4GKJ - chains A and H of the 23 polymer chains in the assembly; structure by X-ray diffraction, 3.30 A resolution.

[Chain A]
Molecule: 16S rRNA
Source organism: Thermus thermophilus
Sequence (1513 nucleotides; each row starts with the number of its first residue; note: 4 numbers in that range are skipped by the numbering (no residue carries them; nothing is unmodelled there)):
     5 UGGAGAGUUU GAUCCUGGCU CAGGGUGAAC GCUGGCGGCG UGCCUAAGAC AUGCAAGUCG
    65 UGCGGGCCGC GGGGUUUUAC UCCGUGGUCA GCGGCGGACG GGUGAGUAAC GCGUGGGUGA
   125 CCUACCCGGA AGAGGGGGAC AACCCGGGGA AACUCGGGCU AAUCCCCCAU GUGGACCCGC
   185 CCCUUGGGGU GUGUCCAAAG GGCUUUGCCC GCUUCCGGAU GGGCCCGCGU CCCAUCAGCU
   245 AGUUGGUGGG GUAAUGGCCC ACCAAGGCGA CGACGGGUAG CCGGUCUGAG AGGAUGGCCG
   305 GCCACAGGGG CACUGAGACA CGGGCCCCAC UCCUACGGGA GGCAGCAGUU AGGAAUCUUC
   365 CGCAAUGGGC GCAAGCCUGA CGGAGCGACG CCGCUUGGAG GAAGAAGCCC UUCGGGGUGU
   425 AAACUCCUGA ACCCGGGACG AAACCCCCGA CGAGGGGACU GACGGUACCG GGGUAAUAGC
   485 GCCGGCCAAC UCCGUGCCAG CAGCCGCGGU AAUACGGAGG GCGCGAGCGU UACCCGGAUU
   545 CACUGGGCGU AAAGGGCGUG UAGGCGGCCU GGGGCGUCCC AUGUGAAAGA CCACGGCUCA
   605 ACCGUGGGGG AGCGUGGGAU ACGCUCAGGC UAGACGGUGG GAGAGGGUGG UGGAAUUCCC
   665 GGAGUAGCGG UGAAAUGCGC AGAUACCGGG AGGAACGCCG AUGGCGAAGG CAGCCACCUG
   725 GUCCACCCGU GACGCUGAGG CGCGAAAGCG UGGGGAGCAA ACCGGAUUAG AUACCCGGGU
   785 AGUCCACGCC CUAAACGAUG CGCGCUAGGU CUCUGGGUCU CCUGGGGGCC GAAGCUAACG
   845 CGUUAAGCGC GCCGCCUGGG GAGUACGGCC GCAAGGCUGA AACUCAAAGG AAUUGACGGG
   905 GGCCCGCACA AGCGGUGGAG CAUGUGGUUU AAUUCGAAGC AACGCGAAGA ACCUUACCAG
   965 GCCUUGACAU GCUAGGGAAC CCGGGUGAAA GCCUGGGGUG CCCCGCGAGG GGAGCCCUAG
  1025 CACAGGUGCU GCAUGGCCGU CGUCAGCUCG UGCCGUGAGG UGUUGGGUUA AGUCCCGCAA
  1085 CGAGCGCAAC CCCCGCCGUU AGUUGCCAGC GGUUCGGCCG GGCACUCUAA CGGGACUGCC
  1145 CGCGAAAGCG GGAGGAAGGA GGGGACGACG UCUGGUCAGC AUGGCCCUUA CGGCCUGGGC
  1205 GACACACGUG CUACAAUGCC CACUACAAAG CGAUGCCACC CGGCAACGGG GAGCUAAUCG
  1265 CAAAAAGGUG GGCCCAGUUC GGAUUGGGGU CUGCAACCCG ACCCCAUGAA GCCGGAAUCG
  1325 CUAGUAAUCG CGGAUCAGCC AUGCCGCGGU GAAUACGUUC CCGGGCCUUG UACACACCGC
  1385 CCGUCACGCC AUGGGAGCGG GCUCUACCCG AAGUCGCCGG GAGCCUACGG GCAGGCGCCG
  1445 AGGGUAGGGC CCGUGACUGG GGCGAAGUCG UAACAAGGUA GCUGUACCGG AAGGUGCGGC
  1505 UGGAUCA
  1516 CUUUCU
Differences from the reference sequence: insertion (1005, 1013, 1225-1226); conflict U1517 (C1508 in 48256), U1519 (C1510 in 48256)
Metal / ion sites: Mg2+ site 1 near U12 (its only coordinating residue here); Mg2+ site 2 near G21 (its only coordinating residue here); Mg2+ site 3 near C48 (its only coordinating residue here); Mg2+ site 4 near A53 (its only coordinating residue here); Mg2+ site 5: A109, G110, G284; Mg2+ site 6 near G115 (its only coordinating residue here); Mg2+ site 7 near G133 (its only coordinating residue here); Mg2+ site 8 near G152 (its only coordinating residue here); Mg2+ site 9 near A201 (its only coordinating residue here); Mg2+ site 10 near G246 (its only coordinating residue here); Mg2+ site 11 near G252 (its only coordinating residue here); Mg2+ site 12: G255, U256; 54 more Mg2+ sites not listed
Residues lining bound ligands: paromomycin (PAR): G1387, U1388, C1389, A1390, C1391, C1467, G1468, A1469, A1470, G1471, U1472, C1473

[Chain H]
Molecule: 30S ribosomal protein S8
Source organism: Thermus thermophilus
Reference sequence: Q5SHQ2 (RS8_THET8); numbering as in UniProt (aligned over 1-138)
Amino-acid sequence (138 residues; row label = number of the first residue in the row):
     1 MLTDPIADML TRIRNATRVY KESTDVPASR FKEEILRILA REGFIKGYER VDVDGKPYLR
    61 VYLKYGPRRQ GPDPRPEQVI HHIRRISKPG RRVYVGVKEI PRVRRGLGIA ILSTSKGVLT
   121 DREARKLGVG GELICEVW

[Interface between chain A and chain H]
Residue-residue contacts (76):
  C547(A) / Arg-91(H)  hydrogen bond to the sugar
  C569(A) / Thr-3(H)  sugar contact
  C569(A) / Pro-89(H)  phosphate contact
  C569(A) / Gly-90(H)  sugar contact
  G570(A) / Met-1(H)  hydrogen bond to the sugar
  G570(A) / Thr-3(H)  sugar contact
  G570(A) / Pro-89(H)  phosphate contact
  G570(A) / Arg-92(H)  salt bridge to the phosphate
  G571(A) / Met-1(H)  sugar contact
  G571(A) / Leu-2(H)  sugar contact
  G571(A) / Pro-5(H)  phosphate contact
  C572(A) / Ala-28(H)  sugar contact
  C572(A) / Ser-29(H)  phosphate contact
  C573(A) / Ser-29(H)  phosphate contact
  C573(A) / Arg-30(H)  hydrogen bond to the phosphate
  U574(A) / Arg-30(H)  salt bridge to the phosphate
  G580(A) / Tyr-94(H)  hydrogen bond to the base
  U581(A) / Tyr-94(H)  sugar contact
  C582(A) / Val-95(H)  sugar contact
  C582(A) / Gly-96(H)  phosphate contact
  C582(A) / Val-97(H)  phosphate contact
  C582(A) / Val-129(H)  sugar contact
  C582(A) / Gly-130(H)  hydrogen bond to the sugar
  C582(A) / Gly-131(H)  sugar contact
  C583(A) / Gly-96(H)  phosphate contact
  C583(A) / Val-97(H)  hydrogen bond to the phosphate
  C583(A) / Gly-128(H)  sugar contact
  C584(A) / Lys-98(H)  salt bridge to the phosphate
  A623(A) / Ser-115(H)  hydrogen bond to the sugar
  U624(A) / Ser-115(H)  sugar contact
  A625(A) / Phe-31(H)  sugar contact
  A625(A) / Ser-113(H)  hydrogen bond to the base
  A625(A) / Thr-114(H)  hydrogen bond to the base
  A625(A) / Ser-115(H)  base contact
  A625(A) / Gly-117(H)  sugar contact
  C626(A) / Phe-31(H)  sugar contact
  C626(A) / Ser-113(H)  hydrogen bond to the sugar
  C626(A) / Glu-132(H)  hydrogen bond to the sugar
  G627(A) / Arg-92(H)  sugar contact
  U635(A) / Lys-56(H)  phosphate contact
  A636(A) / Lys-56(H)  salt bridge to the phosphate
  A636(A) / Pro-57(H)  base contact
  G637(A) / Met-1(H)  hydrogen bond to the sugar
  A736(A) / Met-1(H)  base contact
  G738(A) / Met-1(H)  sugar contact
  G806(A) / Thr-3(H)  base contact
  C807(A) / Met-1(H)  sugar contact
  G808(A) / Leu-2(H)  sugar contact
  G808(A) / Asp-8(H)  hydrogen bond to the sugar
  G808(A) / Thr-11(H)  base contact
  G808(A) / Arg-12(H)  hydrogen bond to the sugar
  C809(A) / Arg-12(H)  sugar contact
  C809(A) / Asn-15(H)  hydrogen bond to the base
  U810(A) / Asn-15(H)  sugar contact
  U810(A) / Val-19(H)  sugar contact
  A811(A) / Lys-21(H)  salt bridge to the phosphate
  A837(A) / Arg-18(H)  sugar contact
  A837(A) / Val-19(H)  sugar contact
  A837(A) / Arg-75(H)  hydrogen bond to the phosphate
  G838(A) / Arg-75(H)  salt bridge to the phosphate
  G851(A) / Asn-15(H)  base contact
  C852(A) / Thr-11(H)  base contact
  C852(A) / Arg-14(H)  hydrogen bond to the sugar
  C852(A) / Asn-15(H)  hydrogen bond to the sugar
  G853(A) / Ala-7(H)  sugar contact
  G853(A) / Thr-11(H)  hydrogen bond to the sugar
  G853(A) / Arg-14(H)  phosphate contact
  C854(A) / Thr-3(H)  hydrogen bond to the base
  C854(A) / Asp-4(H)  sugar contact
  C854(A) / Ala-7(H)  sugar contact
  C854(A) / Lys-88(H)  salt bridge to the phosphate
  C854(A) / Pro-89(H)  sugar contact
  G855(A) / Thr-3(H)  sugar contact
  G855(A) / Lys-88(H)  phosphate contact
  G855(A) / Pro-89(H)  phosphate contact
  C856(A) / Gly-90(H)  phosphate contact
Other interface residues (no listed pair), chain A (37 interface residues in all): A836
Other interface residues (no listed pair), chain H (43 interface residues in all): Lys-32, Lys-116, Val-118

[In short]
Chain A and chain H form an interface of 37 and 43 residues respectively, with 20 hydrogen bonds and 7 salt
bridges. Polar contacts include G580(A)/Tyr-94(H), A625(A)/Ser-113(H) and A625(A)/Thr-114(H). Bound to chain
A: paromomycin. A109(A), G110(A) and G284(A) coordinate Mg2+ site 5.
Here chain A is 16S rRNA and chain H is 30S ribosomal protein S8, both from Thermus thermophilus. Entry 4GKJ
(Structure of the Thermus thermophilus 30S ribosomal subunit complexed with a human mitochondrial anticodon
stem loop ...) was determined by X-ray diffraction, deposited together with 4GKK.
